Entry 1OUY (X-ray diffraction, 2.50 A resolution); this record covers chain A.

Chain A:
Protein: Mitogen-activated protein kinase 14
Source organism: Homo sapiens
Notes: EC 2.7.1.37
UniProt: Q16539 (MK14_HUMAN); residue numbers follow UniProt; this construct covers 1-360
Sequence (366 residues; numbered -5 to 360; the number before each row is that of its first residue; numbers below 1 keep their minus sign (Gly-5 is residue -5)):
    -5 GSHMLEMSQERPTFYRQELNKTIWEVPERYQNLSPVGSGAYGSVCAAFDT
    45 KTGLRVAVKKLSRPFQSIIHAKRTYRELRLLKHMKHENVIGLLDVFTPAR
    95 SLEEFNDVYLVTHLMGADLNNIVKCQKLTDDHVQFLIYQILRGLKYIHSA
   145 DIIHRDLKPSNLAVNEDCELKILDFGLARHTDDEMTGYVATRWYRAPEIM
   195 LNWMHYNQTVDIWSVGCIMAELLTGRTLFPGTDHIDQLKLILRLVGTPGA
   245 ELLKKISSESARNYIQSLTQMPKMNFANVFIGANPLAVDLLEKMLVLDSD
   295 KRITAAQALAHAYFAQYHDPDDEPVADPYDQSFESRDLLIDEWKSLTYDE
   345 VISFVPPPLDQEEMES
Unresolved in the structure: -5 to 3, 354-360
Sequence notes: cloning artifact (-5 to 0)
Small-molecule neighbours: 094 (1-(2,6-dichlorophenyl)-6-[(2,4-difluorophenyl)sulfanyl]-7-(1,2,3,6-tetrahydro-4-pyridinyl)-3,4-dihydropyrido[3,2-d]pyrimidin-2(1h)-one): Val30, Tyr35, Val38, Ala51, Val52, Lys53, Leu75, Ile84, Leu86, Leu104, Val105, Thr106, His107, Leu108, Met109, Gly110, Ala111, Asp112, Ala157, Leu167, Asp168
Curated features (UniProtKB/Swiss-Prot):
  - motif: Thr180 to Tyr182 (TXY)
  - active site: Asp168 (Proton acceptor)
  - binding site (ATP): Val30 to Val38, Lys53
  - modified residue: Ser2 (N-acetylserine), Thr16 (Phosphothreonine), Lys53 (N6-acetyllysine), Lys152 (N6-acetyllysine), Thr180 (Phosphothreonine), Tyr182 (Phosphotyrosine), Thr263 (Phosphothreonine), Tyr323 (Phosphotyrosine)
  - natural variant: Ala51 (A51V: In a gastric adenocarcinoma sample), Pro322 (P322R: In a lung adenocarcinoma sample)
  - mutagenesis: Ala34 (A34V: Lowered kinase activity), Lys53 (K53R: Loss of kinase activity), Lys54 (K54R: Impairs MAP2K6/MKK6-dependent autophosphorylation), Tyr69 (Y69H: Lowered kinase activity), Asp168 (D168A: Loss of kinase activity), Thr175 (T175A: No effect on either the kinase activity or tyrosine phosphorylation), Asp176 (D176A: Emulation of the active state. Increase in activity; when associated with S-327 or L-327), Asp177 (D177A: Loss of kinase activity), Thr180 (T180E: Loss of kinase activity), Tyr182 (Y182F: Loss of kinase activity), Ala320 (A320T: Lowered kinase activity), Phe327 (F327L: Emulation of the active state. Increase in activity; when associated with A-176; F327S: Emulation of the active state. Increase in activity; when associated with A-176), 1 further mutagenesis entry in UniProt

Overview:
Chain A binds compound 094. UniProt lists active-site residue Asp168, 10 ATP-binding residues and 13
mutagenesis sites.
Chain A is Mitogen-activated protein kinase 14 (Homo sapiens); the structure, The structure of p38 alpha in
complex with a dihydropyrido-pyrimidine inhibitor, was determined by X-ray diffraction together with 1OUK and
1OVE from the same study.
